Entry 4XQ5 (X-ray diffraction, 2.59 A resolution); this record covers chains A and D of the 6 polymer chains in the assembly.

== Chain A ==
Protein: Hemagglutinin HA1 chain
Organism: Influenza A virus
UniProt: A0A059T4A1 (A0A059T4A1_9INFA); the construct lacks a stretch of the UniProt sequence and is renumbered around it, so the offset changes along the chain: 11-129 = UniProt 18-136; 130-158 = UniProt 138-166; 159-263 = UniProt 169-273; 265-276 = UniProt 274-285; 1 more segments
Sequence (323 residues; row label = number of the first residue in the row; note: 1 number in that range is skipped by the numbering (no residue carries it; nothing is unmodelled there); a row labelled like 158A-158B holds insertion residues (158A, then the next letters in order)):
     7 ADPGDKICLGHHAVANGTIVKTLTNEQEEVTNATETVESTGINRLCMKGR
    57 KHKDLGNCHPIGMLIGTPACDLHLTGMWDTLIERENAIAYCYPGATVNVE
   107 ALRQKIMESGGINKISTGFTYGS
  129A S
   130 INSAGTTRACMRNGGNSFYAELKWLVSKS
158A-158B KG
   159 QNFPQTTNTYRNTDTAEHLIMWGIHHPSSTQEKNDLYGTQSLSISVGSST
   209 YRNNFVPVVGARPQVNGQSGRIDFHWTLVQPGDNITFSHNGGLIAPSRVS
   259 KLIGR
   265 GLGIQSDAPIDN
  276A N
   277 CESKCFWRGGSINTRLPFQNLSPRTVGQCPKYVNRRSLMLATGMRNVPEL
Unresolved in the structure: 7-10, 326
Cystine bridges: Cys-52/Cys-277, Cys-64/Cys-76, Cys-97/Cys-139, Cys-281/Cys-305
Glycans and other covalent adducts: N-acetylglucosamine (NAG) linked to Asn-38, Asn-242
Differences from the reference sequence: expression tag (7-10)
What the authors report for this chain:
  - post-translational modification sites: Asn-242
  - mutagenesis - Q226L: decreased binding to alpha2-3 sialosides
  - mutagenesis - Q226L: increased binding to human-type alpha2-6 receptors
  - mutagenesis - Q226L/G228S: increased binding to PAA-linked 6'-SLNLN
  - mutagenesis - Q226L/G228S: decreased binding to glycan array
  - mutagenesis - G225D: decreased binding to alpha2-3-sialylated glycans

== Chain D ==
Protein: Hemagglutinin HA2 chain
Organism: Influenza A virus
UniProt: A0A059T4A1 (A0A059T4A1_9INFA); residues 2-174 here correspond to UniProt positions 342-514 (UniProt number = residue number + 340)
Sequence (180 residues; row label = number of the first residue in the row):
     2 LFGAIAGFLENGWEGMVDGWYGFRHQNAQGTGQAADYKSTQAAIDQITGK
    52 LNRLVEKTNTEFESIESEFSEIEHQIGNVINWTKDSITDIWTYQAELLVA
   102 MENQHTIDMADSEMLNLYERVRKQLRQNAEEDGKGCFEIYHACDDSCMES
   152 IRNNTYDHSQYREEALLNRLNINSGRLVPR
Unresolved in the structure: 59-60, 173-181
Cystine bridges: Cys-144/Cys-148
Differences from the reference sequence: expression tag (175-181)

== Interface between chain A and chain D ==
Pairs across the interface - 9 pairs, chain A then chain D:
  Thr-28(A) / Arg-54(D)
  Leu-29(A) / Gly-50(D)
  Leu-29(A) / Lys-51(D)
  Leu-29(A) / Arg-54(D)
  Leu-29(A) / Glu-103(D)
  Thr-30(A) / Gln-47(D)
  Thr-30(A) / Gly-50(D)
  Thr-30(A) / His-106(D)
  Glu-32(A) / Glu-57(D)
Also at the interface, not in a pair above, chain D (8 interface residues in all): Asp-46

== In short ==
Chain A and chain D form an interface of 4 and 8 residues respectively. N-acetylglucosamine is covalently
linked to Asn-38(A) and Asn-242(A). The paper reports that Q226L of chain A reduces binding to alpha2-3
sialosides; a modification site at Asn-242(A); 3 substitutions were tested in all.
Here chain A is Hemagglutinin HA1 chain and chain D is Hemagglutinin HA2 chain, both from Influenza A virus.
Entry 4XQ5 (Human-infecting H10N8 influenza virus retains strong preference for avian-type receptors) was
determined by X-ray diffraction together with 4XQO and 4XQU from the same study.
